1H9T - chains A and Y of the 4 polymer chains in the assembly; structure by X-ray diffraction, 3.25 A resolution.

Chain A:
Name: Fatty acid metabolism regulator protein
Source organism: Escherichia coli
Reference sequence: P09371 (FADR_ECOLI); residues 2-239 here correspond to UniProt positions 1-238 (UniProt number = residue number - 1)
Amino-acid sequence (243 residues; each row starts with the number of its first residue; numbers below 1 keep their minus sign (Phe-3 is residue -3)):
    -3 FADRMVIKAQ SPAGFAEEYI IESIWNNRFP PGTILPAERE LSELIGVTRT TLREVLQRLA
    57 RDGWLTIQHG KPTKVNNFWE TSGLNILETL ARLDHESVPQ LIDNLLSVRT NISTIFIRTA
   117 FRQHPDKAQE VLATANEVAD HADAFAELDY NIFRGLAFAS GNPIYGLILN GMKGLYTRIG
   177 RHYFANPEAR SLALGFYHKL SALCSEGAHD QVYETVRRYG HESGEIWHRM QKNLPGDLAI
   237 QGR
Not modelled in the structure: -3 to 4, 231-233
Small-molecule neighbours: gold ion (AU): Pro121, Gln125, Cys200, Ser201
Reported in the primary citation:
  - binding site for the 19-nt DNA strand: Ser7 to Ala9, Glu34, Arg35, Thr44, Arg45, Thr46, Thr47, Arg49, Ile63 to Thr69
  - mutagenesis - A9V, R35A, R35C, R49A: abolished binding to the 19-nt DNA strand (citing earlier work)
  - mutagenesis - K67A: decreased binding to the 19-nt DNA strand (citing earlier work)
  - contacts within the chain: Glu34-Arg45, Glu34-Arg49
  - conformationally variable residues (side-chain flip): Met168, Tyr172

Chain Y:
Molecule: 19-nt DNA strand
Sequence (19 nucleotides; each row starts with the number of its first residue):
     1 GATCTGGTCG TACCAGATG

How chain A and chain Y interact:
Residue-residue contacts (24):
  Pro32(A) with DG6(Y), phosphate contact
  Ala33(A) with DT5(Y), phosphate contact; DG6(Y), phosphate contact
  Glu34(A) with DG6(Y), hydrogen bond to the phosphate; DG7(Y), phosphate contact
  Arg35(A) with DT5(Y), base contact; DG6(Y), hydrogen bond to the base
  Arg45(A) with DG6(Y), hydrogen bond to the base; DG7(Y), hydrogen bond to the base; DT8(Y), hydrogen bond to the base
  Arg49(A) with DG7(Y), salt bridge to the phosphate; DT8(Y), base contact
  Gln53(A) with DG7(Y), phosphate contact
  Ile63(A) with DG6(Y), phosphate contact; DG7(Y), phosphate contact
  Gln64(A) with DG6(Y), sugar contact
  His65(A) with DT5(Y), base contact; DG6(Y), hydrogen bond to the base; DG7(Y), sugar contact
  Gly66(A) with DT5(Y), sugar contact
  Lys67(A) with DT5(Y), phosphate contact; DG6(Y), sugar contact
  Pro68(A) with DT5(Y), phosphate contact
  Thr69(A) with DG6(Y), hydrogen bond to the phosphate
Interface residues without a listed pair, chain A (15 interface residues in all): Leu31

Overview:
15 residues of chain A face 4 of chain Y across their interface, with 7 hydrogen bonds and 1 salt bridge.
Among the polar pairs are Arg35(A)-DG6(Y), Arg45(A)-DG6(Y) and Arg45(A)-DG7(Y). From the paper: a binding site
for the 19-nt DNA strand at Ser7(A), Glu34(A) and Arg35(A) among others; A9V, R35A and R35C of chain A, among
others, abolish binding to the 19-nt DNA strand; 5 substitutions were tested in all.
Here chain A is Fatty acid metabolism regulator protein (Escherichia coli) and chain Y is a 19-nt DNA strand.
Entry 1H9T (Fadr, fatty acid responsive transcription factor from E. coli in complex with fadb operator) was
determined by X-ray diffraction.
